3H2H - chain A; structure by X-ray diffraction, 2.10 A resolution.

Chain A:
Protein: esterase
Source organism: Xanthomonas oryzae pv. oryzae
Notes: EC 3.1.1.-; fragment: residues in UNP 45-441
Reference sequence: Q5H5J0 (Q5H5J0_XANOR); residues 1-397 here correspond to UniProt positions 45-441 (UniProt number = residue number + 44)
Amino-acid sequence (397 residues; each row starts with the number of its first residue):
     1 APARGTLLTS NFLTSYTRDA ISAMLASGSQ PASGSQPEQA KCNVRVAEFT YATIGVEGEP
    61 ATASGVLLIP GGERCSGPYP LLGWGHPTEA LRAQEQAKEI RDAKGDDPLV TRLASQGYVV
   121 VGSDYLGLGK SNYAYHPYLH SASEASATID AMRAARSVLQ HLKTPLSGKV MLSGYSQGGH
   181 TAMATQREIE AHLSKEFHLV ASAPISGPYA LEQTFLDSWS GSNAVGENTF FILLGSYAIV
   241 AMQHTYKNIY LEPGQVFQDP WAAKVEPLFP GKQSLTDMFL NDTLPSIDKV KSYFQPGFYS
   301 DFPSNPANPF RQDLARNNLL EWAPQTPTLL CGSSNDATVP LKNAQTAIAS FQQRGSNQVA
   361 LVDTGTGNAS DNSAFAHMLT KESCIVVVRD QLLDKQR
Disordered / not traced: 1, 28-36
Disulfide bonds: C42-C75, C331-C384
Construct notes: engineered mutation F231 (Gly275 in Q5H5J0)

In short:
Chain A is esterase (Xanthomonas oryzae pv. oryzae); the structure, Crystal structure of G231F mutant of the
rice cell wall degrading esterase LipA from Xanthomonas oryzae, was determined by X-ray diffraction (same
publication as 3H2G, 3H2I, 3H2J and 3H2K).
